PDB entry 3OND | X-ray diffraction, 1.17 A resolution | chains A and B

[Chain A (and B)]
Protein: Adenosylhomocysteinase
Source organism: Lupinus luteus
Notes: EC 3.3.1.1; chain B of this document is another copy of the same molecule, construct and numbering; everything in this record applies to it too
UniProtKB: Q9SP37 (SAHH_LUPLU); numbering as in UniProt (aligned over 1-485)
Sequence (488 residues; each row starts with the number of its first residue; numbers below 1 keep their minus sign (Gly-2 is residue -2)):
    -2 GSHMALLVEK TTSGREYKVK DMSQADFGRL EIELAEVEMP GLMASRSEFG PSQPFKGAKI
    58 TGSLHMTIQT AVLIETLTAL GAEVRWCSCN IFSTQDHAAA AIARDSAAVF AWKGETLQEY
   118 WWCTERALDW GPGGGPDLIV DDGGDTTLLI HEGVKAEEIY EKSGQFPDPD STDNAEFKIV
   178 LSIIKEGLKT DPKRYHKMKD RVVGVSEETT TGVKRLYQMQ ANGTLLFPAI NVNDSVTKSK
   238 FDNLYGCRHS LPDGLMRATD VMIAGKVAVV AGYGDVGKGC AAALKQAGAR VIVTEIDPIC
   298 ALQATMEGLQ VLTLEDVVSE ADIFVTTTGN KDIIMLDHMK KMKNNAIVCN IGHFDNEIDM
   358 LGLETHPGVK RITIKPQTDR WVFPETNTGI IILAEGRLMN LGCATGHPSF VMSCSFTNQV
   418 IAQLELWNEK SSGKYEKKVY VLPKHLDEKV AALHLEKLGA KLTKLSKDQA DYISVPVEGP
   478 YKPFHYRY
Unresolved in the structure: -2 (chain B: fully traced)
Construct notes: expression tag (-2 to 0)
Ion coordination: Na+: Thr402, Gly403, His404
Small-molecule neighbours:
  - adenosine (ADN): His62, Thr64, Gln66, Thr67, Cys86, Asp139, Glu205, Thr206, Lys235, Asp239, Leu395, Asn397, Leu398, Thr402, Gly403, His404, Met409, Phe413
  - NAD (nicotinamide-adenine-dinucleotide), molecule 1: Thr206, Thr207, Thr208, Lys235, Asp239, Asn240, Cys244, Gly269, Tyr270, Gly271, Asp272, Val273, Gly274, Thr291, Glu292, Ile293, Asp294, Cys297, Thr324, Thr325, Gly326, Asn327, Ile330, Ile348, Gly349, His350, Leu395, Asn397, Leu398, His404
  - NAD, molecule 2: Thr460, Leu462, Gln466, Ile470, Lys479, Tyr483
Swiss-Prot annotation at these positions:
  - binding site (substrate): Thr64, Asp139, Glu205, Lys235, Asp239
  - binding site (NAD(+)): Thr206 to Thr208, Asn240, Gly269 to Gly274, Glu292, Asn327, Ile348 to His350, Asn397

[Chain A / chain B interface]
Contacting residue pairs (140):
  Lys211(A) - Tyr469(B)  hydrogen bond (side chain-backbone)
  Lys211(A) - Ile470(B)
  Tyr214(A) - His482(B)
  Gln215(A) - Ser471(B)  hydrogen bond
  Asp231(A) - His482(B)
  Asp231(A) - Arg484(B)  hydrogen bond (backbone-side chain)
  Val233(A) - Ile296(B)  hydrophobic
  Val233(A) - Arg484(B)
  Lys237(A) - Arg484(B)
  Lys237(A) - Tyr485(B)  hydrogen bond (side chain-backbone)
  Phe238(A) - Ile296(B)
  Phe238(A) - Leu299(B)  hydrophobic
  Phe238(A) - Gln300(B)
  Tyr242(A) - Gln300(B)
  Tyr242(A) - Met303(B)  hydrophobic
  Tyr242(A) - Glu304(B)  hydrogen bond
  Arg245(A) - Met303(B)  hydrogen bond (side chain-backbone)
  Arg245(A) - Glu304(B)  salt bridge
  Gly271(A) - Tyr483(B)
  Asp272(A) - Tyr483(B)
  Asp272(A) - Tyr485(B)
  Lys275(A) - Tyr485(B)
  Glu292(A) - Leu459(B)
  Glu292(A) - Thr460(B)  hydrogen bond (backbone-backbone)
  Ile293(A) - Leu459(B)
  Ile293(A) - Thr460(B)
  Ile293(A) - Leu462(B)  hydrophobic
  Ile293(A) - Tyr478(B)  hydrophobic
  Asp294(A) - Leu459(B)
  Asp294(A) - Tyr478(B)
  Asp294(A) - Lys479(B)  salt bridge
  Pro295(A) - Glu445(B)
  Pro295(A) - Ala448(B)
  Pro295(A) - Ala449(B)
  Pro295(A) - Leu452(B)  hydrophobic
  Pro295(A) - Leu459(B)  hydrophobic
  Pro295(A) - Tyr478(B)
  Ile296(A) - Val233(B)  hydrophobic
  Ile296(A) - Phe238(B)
  Ile296(A) - Glu445(B)
  Ile296(A) - Ala448(B)
  Ile296(A) - Tyr485(B)  hydrophobic
  Cys297(A) - Lys479(B)
  Ala298(A) - Leu459(B)  hydrophobic
  Leu299(A) - Phe238(B)  hydrophobic
  Leu299(A) - Leu452(B)
  Leu299(A) - Leu455(B)  hydrophobic
  Gln300(A) - Phe238(B)
  Gln300(A) - Tyr242(B)
  Gln300(A) - Tyr485(B)  hydrogen bond (side chain-backbone)
  Thr302(A) - Leu455(B)
  Thr302(A) - Ala457(B)
  Met303(A) - Tyr242(B)  hydrophobic
  Met303(A) - Arg245(B)  hydrogen bond (backbone-side chain)
  Glu304(A) - Tyr242(B)
  Glu304(A) - Arg245(B)  salt bridge
  Val308(A) - Ala457(B)
  Val308(A) - Lys458(B)  hydrogen bond (backbone-backbone)
  Leu309(A) - Lys458(B)
  Thr310(A) - Lys458(B)
  Thr310(A) - Leu459(B)
  Thr310(A) - Thr460(B)
  Asp313(A) - Lys458(B)  salt bridge
  Gly326(A) - Tyr469(B)
  Gly326(A) - Ile470(B)
  Asn327(A) - Leu462(B)
  Asn327(A) - Gln466(B)
  Asn327(A) - Tyr469(B)
  Asn327(A) - Ile470(B)
  Lys328(A) - Asp465(B)  salt bridge
  Lys328(A) - Gln466(B)  hydrogen bond (backbone-side chain)
  Lys328(A) - Tyr469(B)
  Asp329(A) - Gln466(B)  hydrogen bond (backbone-side chain)
  His350(A) - Tyr469(B)  hydrogen bond
  Phe351(A) - Tyr469(B)
  Asn353(A) - Tyr469(B)  hydrogen bond
  Phe407(A) - Met303(B)  hydrophobic
  Glu445(A) - Pro295(B)
  Glu445(A) - Ile296(B)
  Ala448(A) - Pro295(B)
  Ala448(A) - Ile296(B)
  Ala449(A) - Pro295(B)
  Leu452(A) - Pro295(B)  hydrophobic
  Leu452(A) - Leu299(B)
  Leu455(A) - Leu299(B)  hydrophobic
  Leu455(A) - Thr302(B)
  Gly456(A) - Val308(B)
  Ala457(A) - Thr302(B)
  Ala457(A) - Val308(B)
  Lys458(A) - Val308(B)  hydrogen bond (backbone-backbone)
  Lys458(A) - Leu309(B)
  Lys458(A) - Thr310(B)
  Leu459(A) - Glu292(B)
  Leu459(A) - Ile293(B)
  Leu459(A) - Asp294(B)
  Leu459(A) - Pro295(B)  hydrophobic
  Leu459(A) - Ala298(B)  hydrophobic
  Leu459(A) - Thr310(B)
  Thr460(A) - Glu292(B)  hydrogen bond (backbone-backbone)
  Thr460(A) - Ile293(B)
  Thr460(A) - Thr310(B)
  Leu462(A) - Ile293(B)  hydrophobic
  Leu462(A) - Asn327(B)
  Asp465(A) - Lys328(B)  salt bridge
  Gln466(A) - Asn327(B)
  Gln466(A) - Lys328(B)  hydrogen bond (side chain-backbone)
  Gln466(A) - Asp329(B)  hydrogen bond (side chain-backbone)
  Gln466(A) - Ile330(B)
  Tyr469(A) - Lys211(B)  hydrogen bond (backbone-side chain)
  Tyr469(A) - Gly326(B)
  Tyr469(A) - Asn327(B)
  Tyr469(A) - Lys328(B)
  Tyr469(A) - His350(B)  hydrogen bond
  Tyr469(A) - Phe351(B)
  Tyr469(A) - Asn353(B)  hydrogen bond
  Ile470(A) - Lys211(B)
  Ile470(A) - Gly326(B)
  Ile470(A) - Asn327(B)
  Ser471(A) - Lys211(B)
  Ser471(A) - Gln215(B)
  Tyr478(A) - Ile293(B)  hydrophobic
  Tyr478(A) - Asp294(B)
  Tyr478(A) - Pro295(B)
  Lys479(A) - Asp294(B)  salt bridge
  Lys479(A) - Cys297(B)
  Phe481(A) - His482(B)
  His482(A) - Phe481(B)
  Tyr483(A) - Gly271(B)
  Tyr483(A) - Asp272(B)
  Tyr483(A) - Arg484(B)  hydrogen bond (backbone-side chain)
  Arg484(A) - Asp231(B)  hydrogen bond (side chain-backbone)
  Arg484(A) - Val233(B)
  Arg484(A) - Lys237(B)
  Arg484(A) - Tyr483(B)  hydrogen bond (side chain-backbone)
  Arg484(A) - Arg484(B)
  Tyr485(A) - Lys237(B)  hydrogen bond (backbone-side chain)
  Tyr485(A) - Asp272(B)
  Tyr485(A) - Lys275(B)
  Tyr485(A) - Ile296(B)  hydrophobic
  Tyr485(A) - Gln300(B)  hydrogen bond (backbone-side chain)
Other interface residues (no listed pair), chain A (69 interface residues in all): Asn228, Ser232, Thr234, Ser236, Thr291, Ile330, Cys411, Lys441, Asp444, His451
Other interface residues (no listed pair), chain B (66 interface residues in all): Ser232, Thr234, Thr291, Phe407, Cys411, Lys441, Asp444, His451, Gly456, Lys461

[Overview]
The interface between chain A and chain B involves 69 residues on one side and 66 on the other; the contacts
include 26 hydrogen bonds and 7 salt bridges. Polar contacts include Arg245(A)-Glu304(B), Asp294(A)-Lys479(B)
and Asp313(A)-Lys458(B). Ligands of chain A: NAD and adenosine.
Both chains are Adenosylhomocysteinase (Lupinus luteus). Entry 3OND (Crystal structure of Lupinus luteus
S-adenosyl-L-homocysteine hydrolase in complex with adenosine) was determined by X-ray diffraction, deposited
together with 3ONE and 3ONF.
